Entry 1PXA (X-ray diffraction, 2.30 A resolution); this record covers chain A.

[Chain A]
Molecule: P-hydroxybenzoate hydroxylase
From: Pseudomonas aeruginosa
Notes: EC 1.14.13.2
UniProt: P20586 (PHHY_PSEAE); residue numbers follow UniProt; this construct covers 1-394
Amino-acid sequence (394 residues; each row starts with the number of its first residue):
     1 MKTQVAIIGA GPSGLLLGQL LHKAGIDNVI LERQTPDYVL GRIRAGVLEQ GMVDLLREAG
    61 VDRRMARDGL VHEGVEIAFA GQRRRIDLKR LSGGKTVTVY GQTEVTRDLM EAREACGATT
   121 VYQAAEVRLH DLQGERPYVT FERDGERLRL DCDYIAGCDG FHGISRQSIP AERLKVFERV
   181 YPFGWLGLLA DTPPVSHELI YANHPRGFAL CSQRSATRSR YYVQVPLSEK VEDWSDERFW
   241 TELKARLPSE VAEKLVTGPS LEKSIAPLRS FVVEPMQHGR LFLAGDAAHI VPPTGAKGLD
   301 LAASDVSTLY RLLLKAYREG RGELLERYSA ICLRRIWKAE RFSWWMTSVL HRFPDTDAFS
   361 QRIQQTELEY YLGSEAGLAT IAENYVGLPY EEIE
Construct notes: conflict D300 (Asn in P20586)
Residues lining bound ligands:
  - FAD (flavin-adenine dinucleotide): I8, G9, A10, G11, P12, S13, G14, L31, E32, R33, Q34, V39, R42, R44, A45, G46, V47, Q102, V127, C158, D159, G160, H162, G163, I164, Y222, A266, A284, G285, D286, P293, A296, K297, G298, L299, D300
  - P-hydroxybenzoic acid (PHB): R44, A45, G46, V47, W185, L199, Y201, L210, S212, R214, R220, Y222, P293, T294, G295, A296
Curated features (UniProtKB/Swiss-Prot):
  - binding site (FAD): S13, E32, R42 to V47, Q102, D286
  - binding site (substrate): Y201, S212 to R214, Y222, P293
  - site (Important for catalytic activity): Y201, Y385
  - mutagenesis: A45 (A45G: The positions of the substrate and the flavin are not altered), Y201 (Y201F: Reduction of hydroxylase activity), R220 (R220Q: Lower affinity for p-OHB than the wild-type), Y385 (Y385F: The positions of the substrate and the flavin are not altered)
Reported in the primary citation:
  - binding site for P-hydroxybenzoic acid: Y201, S212, R214, Y222
  - contacts within the chain: K297-D300 (hydrogen bond), D300-R335, Y201-Y385 (hydrogen bond)
  - conformationally variable residues (helix shift): E49, D300, R335, Y390
  - catalytic residues: Y201 (citing earlier work)
  - specificity-determining residues: Y385 (citing earlier work)

[Summary]
Ligands of chain A: flavin-adenine dinucleotide and P-hydroxybenzoic acid. UniProt lists 10 FAD-binding
residues, 6 substrate-binding residues and 4 mutagenesis sites. The paper reports the catalytic residue Y201;
a binding site for P-hydroxybenzoic acid at Y201, S212 and R214 among others.
Chain A is P-hydroxybenzoate hydroxylase (Pseudomonas aeruginosa); the structure, Crystal structures of mutant
pseudomonas aeruginosa P-hydroxybenzoate hydroxylase: the tyr201phe, tyr385phe, and asn300asp variants, was
determined by X-ray diffraction (same publication as 1PXB and 1PXC).
